PDB entry 2AFN | X-ray diffraction, 2.00 A resolution | chains B and C of the 3 polymer chains in the assembly

[Chain B (and C)]
Protein: Nitrite reductase
Source organism: Alcaligenes faecalis
Notes: EC 1.7.99.3; chain C of this document is another copy of the same molecule, construct and numbering; everything in this record applies to it too
Reference sequence: P38501 (NIR_ALCFA); residues -2 to 340 here correspond to UniProt positions 34-376 (UniProt number = residue number + 36)
Sequence (343 residues; each row starts with the number of its first residue; numbers below 1 keep their minus sign (Gln-2 is residue -2)):
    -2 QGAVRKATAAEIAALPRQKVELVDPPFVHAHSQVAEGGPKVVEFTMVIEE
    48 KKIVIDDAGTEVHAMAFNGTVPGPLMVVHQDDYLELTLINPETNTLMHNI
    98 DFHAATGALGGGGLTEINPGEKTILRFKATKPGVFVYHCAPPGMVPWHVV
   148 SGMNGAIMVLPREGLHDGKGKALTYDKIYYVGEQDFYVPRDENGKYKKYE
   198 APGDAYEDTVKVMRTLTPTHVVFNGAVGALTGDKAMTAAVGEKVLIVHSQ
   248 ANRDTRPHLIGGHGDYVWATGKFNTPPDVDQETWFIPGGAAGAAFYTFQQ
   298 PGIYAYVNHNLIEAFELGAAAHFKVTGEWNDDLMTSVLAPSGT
Unresolved in the structure: -2 to 8, 340
Curated features (UniProtKB/Swiss-Prot):
  - binding site (Cu cation): His95, His100, His135, Cys136, His145, Met150, His306
  - modified residue: Gln-2 (Pyrrolidone carboxylic acid)
Ion coordination: Cu ion site 1: His95, Cys136, His145, Met150; Cu ion site 2: His100, His135 (shared with His306(C) of chain C); Cu ion site 3: His306 (shared with 2 residues of chain A)

[How chain B and chain C interact]
Pairs across the interface (105; chain B residue first):
  Ile9(B) with Asp329(C)
  Tyr80(B) with Asp329(C), hydrogen bond
  Glu82(B) with Val334(C)
  Asp98(B) with Ile257(C)
  His100(B) with His255(C), hydrogen bond; His260(C), hydrogen bond (backbone-side chain); Glu279(C), salt bridge; His306(C), hydrogen bond
  Ala101(B) with His260(C)
  Ala102(B) with Gly258(C); His260(C); Met331(C), hydrophobic
  Thr103(B) with Gly258(C); His260(C); Tyr293(C); Gln297(C), hydrogen bond (backbone-side chain); Met331(C)
  Gly104(B) with Gly258(C), hydrogen bond (backbone-backbone); Gln297(C); Trp326(C); Met331(C)
  Ala105(B) with Trp326(C)
  Leu106(B) with Ile257(C), hydrophobic; Gly258(C); Ile300(C); Ala302(C)
  Gly107(B) with Gly258(C); Met331(C)
  Gly108(B) with Met331(C)
  Leu111(B) with Met331(C), hydrophobic; Pro337(C)
  Glu113(B) with Pro337(C)
  Ile114(B) with Pro337(C), hydrophobic
  Gly117(B) with Gly339(C)
  Glu118(B) with Ser338(C); Gly339(C)
  Lys119(B) with Leu335(C); Ala336(C); Pro337(C); Ser338(C), hydrogen bond (backbone-backbone)
  Thr120(B) with Leu335(C), hydrogen bond (side chain-backbone); Ala336(C); Pro337(C)
  Ile121(B) with Ser333(C); Val334(C), hydrogen bond (backbone-backbone); Leu335(C), hydrogen bond (backbone-backbone)
  Leu122(B) with Met331(C), hydrophobic; Thr332(C)
  Arg123(B) with Met331(C); Thr332(C), hydrogen bond (backbone-backbone); Val334(C)
  Phe124(B) with Leu330(C)
  Lys125(B) with Asp329(C), salt bridge; Leu330(C), hydrogen bond (backbone-backbone)
  Thr127(B) with Leu330(C)
  Lys128(B) with His260(C); Asp262(C), salt bridge; Asp277(C), salt bridge
  Pro129(B) with Asp277(C)
  Val131(B) with Glu279(C)
  Phe132(B) with Glu279(C)
  Val133(B) with Glu279(C), hydrogen bond (backbone-side chain)
  His135(B) with His306(C)
  Val142(B) with Phe312(C), hydrophobic
  Pro143(B) with Leu308(C); Phe312(C)
  Val146(B) with Leu308(C), hydrophobic
  Tyr184(B) with Ile309(C)
  Val207(B) with Glu313(C)
  Met210(B) with Ile309(C)
  Arg211(B) with Glu313(C), salt bridge; Leu314(C)
  Thr212(B) with Thr214(C)
  Leu213(B) with Arg250(C); Ile309(C), hydrophobic; Glu310(C); Leu314(C), hydrophobic
  Ala248(B) with His306(C), hydrogen bond (backbone-side chain)
  Asn249(B) with His306(C); Asn307(C); Leu308(C), hydrogen bond (side chain-backbone); Ile309(C)
  Asp251(B) with Arg253(C), salt bridge; Phe282(C)
  Thr267(B) with Gln278(C), hydrogen bond
  Lys269(B) with Val276(C); Asp277(C); Gln278(C); Glu279(C), salt bridge
  Asn271(B) with Val276(C); Asp277(C), hydrogen bond
  Thr272(B) with Asp275(C); Val276(C), hydrogen bond (side chain-backbone); Gln278(C)
  Phe282(B) with Phe282(C), hydrophobic
  Pro284(B) with Thr280(C); Phe282(C), hydrophobic
  Gly285(B) with Arg253(C); Thr280(C); His306(C)
  Gly286(B) with Glu279(C); Thr280(C), hydrogen bond (backbone-side chain); His306(C)
  Ala287(B) with Glu279(C)
  Ala288(B) with Glu279(C), hydrogen bond (backbone-side chain)
Interface residues without a listed pair, chain B (56 interface residues in all): Tyr203, Arg250
Interface residues without a listed pair, chain C (43 interface residues in all): Pro215, Thr216, Gln296, Tyr301

[Overview]
Chain B and chain C form an interface of 56 and 43 residues respectively, with 20 hydrogen bonds and 7 salt
bridges. Polar contacts include His100(B)-Glu279(C), Lys125(B)-Asp329(C) and Lys128(B)-Asp262(C). From
UniProt: 7 Cu cation-binding residues on chain B.
Both chains are Nitrite reductase (Alcaligenes faecalis). Entry 2AFN (Structure of alcaligenes faecalis
nitrite reductase and a copper site mutant, M150E, that contains zinc) was determined by X-ray diffraction
(same publication as 1NTD).
